PDB entry 6H9H | X-ray diffraction, 1.75 A resolution | chains B and E

# Chain B
Protein: Csf5
From: Aromatoleum aromaticum (strain EbN1)
UniProtKB: Q5NWP0 (Q5NWP0_AROAE); residues 3-260 here correspond to UniProt positions 2-259 (UniProt number = residue number - 1)
Amino-acid sequence (266 residues; each row starts with the number of its first residue):
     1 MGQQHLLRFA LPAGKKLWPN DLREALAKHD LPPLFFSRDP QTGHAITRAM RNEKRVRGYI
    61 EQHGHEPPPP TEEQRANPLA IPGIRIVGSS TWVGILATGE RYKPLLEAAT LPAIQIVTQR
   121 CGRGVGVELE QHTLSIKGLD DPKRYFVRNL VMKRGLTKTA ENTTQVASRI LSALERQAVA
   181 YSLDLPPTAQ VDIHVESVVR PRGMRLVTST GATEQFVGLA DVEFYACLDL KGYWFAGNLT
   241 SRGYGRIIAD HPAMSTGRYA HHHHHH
Not modelled in the structure: 1, 252-266
Differences from the reference sequence: initiating methionine (1); expression tag (2, 261-266)
Metal / ion sites: Mn2+: Asp192, His194 (shared with 2 residues of chain A)

# Chain E
Molecule: crRNA
From: Aromatoleum aromaticum EbN1
Sequence (26 nucleotides; numbered -3 to 22; the number before each row is that of its first residue; numbers below 1 keep their minus sign (C-3 is residue -3)):
    -3 CUCGGUGUUC CCCGCGCAUC GCGGGX
Not modelled in the structure: 14-15
Modified residues: 23G (guanosine-5'-phosphate-2',3'-cyclic phosphate) at position 22

# Interface between chain B and chain E
Pairs across the interface - 87 pairs, chain B then chain E:
  Arg8(B) with C-3(E), hydrogen bond to the sugar
  Lys16(B) with C-1(E), sugar contact
  Trp18(B) with G0(E), stacking on the base
  Asn20(B) with G0(E), hydrogen bond to the base
  Arg23(B) with 23G_22(E), hydrogen bond to the phosphate
  Ser37(B) with 23G_22(E), sugar contact
  His44(B) with C8(E), sugar contact
  Ala45(B) with G21(E), sugar contact; 23G_22(E), sugar contact
  Ile46(B) with G21(E), hydrogen bond to the sugar
  Thr47(B) with C9(E), sugar contact; G20(E), hydrogen bond to the base
  Arg48(B) with G19(E), hydrogen bond to the sugar; G20(E), hydrogen bond to the sugar
  Lys54(B) with G12(E), salt bridge to the phosphate
  Arg55(B) with G10(E), hydrogen bond to the sugar; C11(E), salt bridge to the phosphate
  Tyr59(B) with G10(E), phosphate contact
  Ala80(B) with G21(E), sugar contact
  Pro82(B) with 23G_22(E), phosphate contact
  Ser89(B) with U-2(E), hydrogen bond to the phosphate; C-1(E), phosphate contact
  Ser90(B) with C-1(E), hydrogen bond to the phosphate
  Thr91(B) with C-3(E), phosphate contact
  Trp92(B) with C-3(E), phosphate contact; U-2(E), hydrogen bond to the phosphate
  Phe146(B) with U-2(E), stacking on the base
  Arg148(B) with U-2(E), sugar contact; C-1(E), salt bridge to the phosphate; G0(E), hydrogen bond to the base
  Asn149(B) with G0(E), hydrogen bond to the phosphate; G1(E), hydrogen bond to the base
  Lys153(B) with U4(E), hydrogen bond to the base; G21(E), hydrogen bond to the base; 23G_22(E), base contact
  Arg154(B) with U5(E), hydrogen bond to the base; C18(E), salt bridge to the phosphate; G19(E), salt bridge to the phosphate
  Leu156(B) with G3(E), hydrogen bond to the base
  Lys158(B) with U2(E), hydrogen bond to the base; G3(E), hydrogen bond to the base
  Arg169(B) with G20(E), salt bridge to the phosphate
  Arg176(B) with G20(E), hydrogen bond to the phosphate; G21(E), salt bridge to the phosphate
  Val199(B) with C-1(E), base contact
  Arg200(B) with C-1(E), hydrogen bond to the sugar; G0(E), phosphate contact; G1(E), salt bridge to the phosphate; U2(E), hydrogen bond to the base
  Pro201(B) with U2(E), base contact; G3(E), base contact
  Arg202(B) with C-1(E), phosphate contact; G0(E), salt bridge to the phosphate; G1(E), salt bridge to the phosphate; U2(E), base contact; G3(E), hydrogen bond to the base
  Gly203(B) with G1(E), hydrogen bond to the sugar; U2(E), hydrogen bond to the sugar; G3(E), hydrogen bond to the base
  Met204(B) with G1(E), sugar contact
  Leu206(B) with C6(E), base contact; 23G_22(E), base contact
  Thr208(B) with 23G_22(E), base contact
  Ser209(B) with 23G_22(E), base contact
  Thr213(B) with C6(E), base contact
  Glu214(B) with U4(E), sugar contact; U5(E), sugar contact
  Gln215(B) with U4(E), hydrogen bond to the base; U5(E), base contact; C6(E), hydrogen bond to the base
  Phe216(B) with G3(E), sugar contact; U4(E), hydrogen bond to the sugar
  Gly218(B) with G3(E), base contact; U4(E), base contact
  Leu219(B) with G1(E), base contact
  Asp221(B) with C-1(E), hydrogen bond to the sugar
  Gly237(B) with G21(E), phosphate contact
  Asn238(B) with G20(E), hydrogen bond to the phosphate; G21(E), hydrogen bond to the phosphate
  Leu239(B) with 23G_22(E), hydrogen bond to the phosphate
  Thr240(B) with 23G_22(E), hydrogen bond to the phosphate
  Ser241(B) with 23G_22(E), hydrogen bond to the phosphate
  Arg242(B) with 23G_22(E), base contact
  Tyr244(B) with G1(E), hydrogen bond to the base
  Arg246(B) with U-2(E), salt bridge to the phosphate
  Ile248(B) with U-2(E), sugar contact
  His251(B) with C-3(E), base contact
Other interface residues (no listed pair), chain B (60 interface residues in all): Pro19, Phe36, Met152, Arg205, Val217
Other interface residues (no listed pair), chain E (21 interface residues in all): C7

# Overview
60 residues of chain B and 21 residues of chain E are in contact, with 37 hydrogen bonds, 11 salt bridges and
2 aromatic stacking contacts. Polar contacts include Asn20(B)-G0(E), Thr47(B)-G20(E) and Arg148(B)-G0(E).
Asp192(B) and His194(B) form the Mn2+ site.
Here chain B is Csf5 (Aromatoleum aromaticum (strain EbN1)) and chain E is crRNA (Aromatoleum aromaticum
EbN1). Entry 6H9H (Csf5, CRISPR-Cas type IV Cas6 crRNA endonuclease) was determined by X-ray diffraction,
deposited together with 6H9I.
